PDB entry 1K3O | X-ray diffraction, 1.80 A resolution | chains A and B

== Chain A (and B) ==
Name: Glutathione S-transferase A1
From: Homo sapiens
Notes: EC 2.5.1.18; chain B of this document is another copy of the same molecule, construct and numbering; everything in this record applies to it too
UniProtKB: P08263 (GSTA1_HUMAN); residues 2-222 here correspond to UniProt positions 1-221 (UniProt number = residue number - 1)
Chain sequence (221 residues; each row starts with the number of its first residue):
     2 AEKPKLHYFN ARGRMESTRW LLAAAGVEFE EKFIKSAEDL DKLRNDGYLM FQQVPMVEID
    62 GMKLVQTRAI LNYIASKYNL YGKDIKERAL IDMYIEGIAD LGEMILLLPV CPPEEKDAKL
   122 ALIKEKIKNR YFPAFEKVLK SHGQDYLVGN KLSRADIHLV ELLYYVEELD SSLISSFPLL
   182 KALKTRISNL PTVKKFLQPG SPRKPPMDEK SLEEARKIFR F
Unresolved in the structure: 111-120, 210-222 (chain B: 210-222)

== Chain A / chain B interface ==
Contacting residue pairs (55; chain A residue first):
  M51(A) - M94(B)  hydrophobic
  M51(A) - Y95(B)  hydrophobic
  M51(A) - A135(B)
  F52(A) - M94(B)
  F52(A) - G98(B)
  F52(A) - R131(B)  hydrogen bond (backbone-side chain)
  F52(A) - Y132(B)  hydrophobic
  F52(A) - A135(B)  hydrophobic
  F52(A) - F136(B)  hydrophobic
  Q54(A) - R131(B)
  D61(A) - K87(B)
  K64(A) - M94(B)
  L65(A) - M94(B)  hydrophobic
  V66(A) - M94(B)
  Q67(A) - M94(B)
  Q67(A) - E97(B)
  Q67(A) - G98(B)
  Q67(A) - D101(B)
  R69(A) - R69(B)
  R69(A) - E97(B)  salt bridge
  A70(A) - D93(B)
  A70(A) - M94(B)
  N73(A) - R89(B)
  N73(A) - D93(B)  hydrogen bond
  Y74(A) - I86(B)  hydrophobic
  S77(A) - R89(B)  hydrogen bond
  Y82(A) - R89(B)  hydrogen bond
  I86(A) - Y74(B)  hydrophobic
  I86(A) - S77(B)
  I86(A) - K78(B)
  K87(A) - D61(B)
  K87(A) - M63(B)
  K87(A) - Y74(B)
  R89(A) - N73(B)
  R89(A) - S77(B)
  R89(A) - Y82(B)  hydrogen bond
  D93(A) - A70(B)
  D93(A) - N73(B)  hydrogen bond
  M94(A) - M51(B)  hydrophobic
  M94(A) - F52(B)
  M94(A) - L65(B)  hydrophobic
  M94(A) - V66(B)  hydrophobic
  M94(A) - Q67(B)
  M94(A) - A70(B)
  Y95(A) - M51(B)  hydrophobic
  E97(A) - Q67(B)
  E97(A) - R69(B)  salt bridge
  G98(A) - F52(B)
  G98(A) - Q67(B)
  D101(A) - Q67(B)
  R131(A) - F52(B)  hydrogen bond (side chain-backbone)
  R131(A) - Q53(B)
  Y132(A) - F52(B)  hydrophobic
  A135(A) - M51(B)
  V139(A) - M51(B)  hydrophobic
Also at the interface, not in a pair above, chain A (32 interface residues in all): Q53, M63, K78, A90, F136
Also at the interface, not in a pair above, chain B (30 interface residues in all): K64, A90

== Summary ==
32 residues of chain A face 30 of chain B across their interface, with 7 hydrogen bonds and 2 salt bridges.
Polar pairs include R69(A)-E97(B), F52(A)-R131(B) and N73(A)-D93(B).
Chain A and chain B are both Glutathione S-transferase A1 (Homo sapiens); the structure, Crystal Structure
Analysis of apo Glutathione S-Transferase, was determined by X-ray diffraction (same publication as 1K3Y and
1K3L).
